Entry 7X0C (X-ray diffraction, 1.80 A resolution); this record covers chains A and B.

Chain A (and B):
Protein: Phospholipase A1-IIgamma
Source organism: Arabidopsis thaliana
Notes: EC 3.1.1.-; chain B of this document is another copy of the same molecule, construct and numbering; everything in this record applies to it too
Reference sequence: O49523 (DSEL_ARATH); numbering as in UniProt (aligned over 1-419)
Sequence (420 residues; row label = number of the first residue in the row; numbering starts at 0):
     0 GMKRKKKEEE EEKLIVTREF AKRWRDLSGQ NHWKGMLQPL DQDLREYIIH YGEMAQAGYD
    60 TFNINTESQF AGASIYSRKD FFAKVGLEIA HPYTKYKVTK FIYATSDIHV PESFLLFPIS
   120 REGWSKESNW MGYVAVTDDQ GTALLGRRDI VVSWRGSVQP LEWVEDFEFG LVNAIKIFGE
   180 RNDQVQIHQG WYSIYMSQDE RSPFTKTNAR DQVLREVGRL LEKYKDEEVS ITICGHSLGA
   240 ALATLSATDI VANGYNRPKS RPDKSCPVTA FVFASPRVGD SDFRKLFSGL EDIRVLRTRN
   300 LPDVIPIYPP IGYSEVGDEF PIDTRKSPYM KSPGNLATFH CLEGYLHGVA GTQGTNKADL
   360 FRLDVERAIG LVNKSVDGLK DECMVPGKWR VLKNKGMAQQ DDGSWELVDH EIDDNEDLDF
Disordered / not traced: 0-13, 120-121, 159-160 (chain B: 0-16, 120-121, 159-161)
Differences from the reference sequence: expression tag (0)
From the paper describing this entry:
  - catalytic residues: S236, D302, H339
  - self-association interface (contacts with another copy of this molecule); pairs are residue here / residue on that copy: W388-M396, W404-W388, W388

Chain A / chain B interface:
Residue-residue contacts (51):
  N64(A) with P385(B)
  E66(A) with M383(B); P385(B); G386(B), hydrogen bond (side chain-backbone)
  Q68(A) with M383(B)
  G85(A) with Q398(B), hydrogen bond (backbone-side chain)
  I88(A) with Q398(B), hydrogen bond (backbone-side chain); Q399(B); D400(B); G402(B)
  A89(A) with G402(B)
  A367(A) with W404(B)
  L370(A) with W404(B)
  M383(A) with Q68(B)
  P385(A) with N64(B); E66(B); L406(B), hydrophobic
  G386(A) with E66(B), hydrogen bond (backbone-side chain); K394(B), hydrogen bond (backbone-side chain)
  K387(A) with K394(B), hydrogen bond (backbone-side chain)
  W388(A) with N393(B); K394(B); M396(B), hydrophobic; W404(B), hydrophobic
  R389(A) with N393(B)
  V390(A) with V390(B), hydrophobic; L391(B); K392(B); N393(B), hydrogen bond (backbone-backbone); K394(B)
  L391(A) with V390(B)
  K392(A) with V390(B); K392(B)
  N393(A) with W388(B); R389(B); V390(B), hydrogen bond (backbone-backbone)
  K394(A) with G386(B), hydrogen bond (side chain-backbone); K387(B), hydrogen bond (side chain-backbone); W388(B); V390(B)
  M396(A) with V384(B), hydrophobic; W388(B), hydrophobic
  Q398(A) with G85(B), hydrogen bond (side chain-backbone); I88(B)
  Q399(A) with I88(B)
  D400(A) with I88(B)
  G402(A) with A89(B)
  W404(A) with A367(B); L370(B); W388(B), hydrophobic
  L406(A) with P385(B), hydrophobic
Also at the interface, not in a pair above, chain A (33 interface residues in all): Y75, H90, S119, G369, V384, D401, S403
Also at the interface, not in a pair above, chain B (32 interface residues in all): Y75, H90, G369, D401, S403

Summary:
Chain A and chain B form an interface of 33 and 32 residues respectively; the contacts include 11 hydrogen
bonds. Among the polar pairs are E66(A)-G386(B), G85(A)-Q398(B) and I88(A)-Q398(B). From the paper: catalytic
residues S236(A), D302(A) and H339(A); a self-association interface involving W388(A), M396(A) and W404(A).
Chain A and chain B are both Phospholipase A1-IIgamma (Arabidopsis thaliana); the structure, Crystal structure
of phospholipase A1, AtDSEL, was determined by X-ray diffraction.
